Entry 6T3L (X-ray diffraction, 2.07 A resolution); this record covers chains B and A.

Chain B (and A):
Protein: Bacteriophytochrome
From: Deinococcus radiodurans
Notes: EC 2.7.13.3; chain A of this document is another copy of the same molecule, construct and numbering; everything in this record applies to it too
UniProt: Q9RZA4 (BPHY_DEIRA); residues 1-321 here = UniProt positions 1-321
Chain sequence (343 residues; row label = number of the first residue in the row; numbers below 1 keep their minus sign (Met-13 is residue -13)):
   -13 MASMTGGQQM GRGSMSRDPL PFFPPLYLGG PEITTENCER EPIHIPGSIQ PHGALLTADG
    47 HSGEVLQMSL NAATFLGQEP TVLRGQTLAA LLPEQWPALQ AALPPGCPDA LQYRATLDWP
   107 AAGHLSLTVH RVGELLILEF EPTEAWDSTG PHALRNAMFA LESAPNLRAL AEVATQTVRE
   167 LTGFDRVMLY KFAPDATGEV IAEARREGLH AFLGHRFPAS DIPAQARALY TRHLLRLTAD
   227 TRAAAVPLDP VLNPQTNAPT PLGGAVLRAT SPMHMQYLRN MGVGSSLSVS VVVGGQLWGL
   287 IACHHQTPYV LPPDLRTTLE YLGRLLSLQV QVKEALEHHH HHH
Disordered / not traced: -13 to 3, 131-136, 325-329 (chain A: -13 to 6, 132-136, 325-329)
Construct notes: initiating methionine (-13); expression tag (-12 to 0, 322-329)
Covalently attached groups: 2(R),3(E)- phytochromobilin (LBV) linked to Cys24
Ligand contacts: 2(R),3(E)- phytochromobilin (LBV; 3-[2-[(Z)-[3-(2-carboxyethyl)-5-[(Z)-(4-ethenyl-3-methyl-5-oxidanylidene-pyrrol-2-ylidene)methyl]-4-methyl-pyrrol-1-ium -2-ylidene]methyl]-5-[(Z)-[(3E)-3-ethylidene-4-methyl-5-oxidanylidene-pyrrolidin-2-ylidene]methyl]-4-methyl-1H-pyrrol-3- yl]propanoic acid): Thr20, Thr21, Glu27, Ile29, Met174, Tyr176, Phe198, Phe203, Ser206, Asp207, Ile208, Pro209, Ala212, Tyr216, Arg222, Arg254, Ala255, Thr256, Ser257, Met259, His260, Tyr263, Leu264, Met267, Ser272, Leu273, Ser274, Leu286, His290
Curated features (UniProtKB/Swiss-Prot):
  - binding site (a tetrapyrrole): Cys24
Reported in the primary citation:
  - binding site for 2(R),3(E)- phytochromobilin: Asp207, Arg254, Ser257, Ser272, Ser274, His290

Interface between chain B and chain A:
Residue-residue contacts (58; chain B residue first):
  Pro94(B) - Ser149(A)
  Ala96(B) - Phe145(A)
  Leu97(B) - Phe145(A)
  Leu97(B) - Ala146(A)
  Leu97(B) - Ser149(A)
  Gln98(B) - Arg141(A)  hydrogen bond
  Gln98(B) - Asn142(A)
  Gln98(B) - Phe145(A)
  Tyr99(B) - Asn142(A)
  Arg100(B) - His138(A)
  Arg100(B) - Arg141(A)
  Arg100(B) - Asn142(A)  hydrogen bond (backbone-side chain)
  Ala101(B) - His138(A)
  Thr102(B) - His138(A)  hydrogen bond
  His138(B) - Arg100(A)
  His138(B) - Ala101(A)
  His138(B) - Thr102(A)  hydrogen bond
  Leu140(B) - Tyr307(A)
  Arg141(B) - Gln98(A)  hydrogen bond
  Arg141(B) - Arg100(A)
  Arg141(B) - Thr303(A)
  Arg141(B) - Glu306(A)  salt bridge
  Arg141(B) - Tyr307(A)  hydrogen bond (backbone-side chain)
  Asn142(B) - Gln98(A)
  Asn142(B) - Tyr99(A)
  Asn142(B) - Arg100(A)  hydrogen bond (side chain-backbone)
  Met144(B) - Tyr307(A)  hydrophobic
  Met144(B) - Arg310(A)
  Phe145(B) - Ala96(A)
  Phe145(B) - Leu97(A)
  Phe145(B) - Gln98(A)
  Phe145(B) - Glu306(A)
  Phe145(B) - Arg310(A)
  Ala146(B) - Leu97(A)
  Glu148(B) - Arg310(A)  salt bridge
  Ser149(B) - Pro94(A)
  Ser149(B) - Leu97(A)
  Asp300(B) - His138(A)
  Thr303(B) - Arg141(A)
  Glu306(B) - Arg141(A)  salt bridge
  Glu306(B) - Phe145(A)
  Tyr307(B) - Leu140(A)
  Tyr307(B) - Arg141(A)  hydrogen bond (side chain-backbone)
  Tyr307(B) - Met144(A)  hydrophobic
  Tyr307(B) - Tyr307(A)  hydrogen bond (backbone-side chain)
  Tyr307(B) - Arg310(A)
  Tyr307(B) - Leu311(A)  hydrophobic
  Arg310(B) - Met144(A)
  Arg310(B) - Phe145(A)
  Arg310(B) - Glu148(A)  salt bridge
  Arg310(B) - Tyr307(A)
  Arg310(B) - Leu311(A)
  Arg310(B) - Leu314(A)
  Leu311(B) - Tyr307(A)  hydrophobic
  Leu311(B) - Arg310(A)
  Leu314(B) - Arg310(A)
  Leu314(B) - Gln317(A)
  Gln317(B) - Gln317(A)
Other interface residues (no listed pair), chain B (27 interface residues in all): Thr114, Ser313
Other interface residues (no listed pair), chain A (27 interface residues in all): Thr114, Asp300, Ser313

Summary:
The chain B/chain A interface involves 27 residues from each chain; the contacts include 9 hydrogen bonds and
4 salt bridges. Polar pairs include Arg141(B)-Glu306(A), Glu148(B)-Arg310(A) and Gln98(B)-Arg141(A).
Covalently linked 2(R),3(E)- phytochromobilin: at Cys24(B). From the paper: a binding site for 2(R),3(E)-
phytochromobilin at Asp207(B), Arg254(B) and Ser257(B) among others.
Both chains are Bacteriophytochrome (Deinococcus radiodurans). Entry 6T3L (PAS-GAF fragment from Deinococcus
radiodurans phytochrome in dark state) was determined by X-ray diffraction (same publication as 6T3U).
